PDB entry 5O9M | X-ray diffraction, 1.40 A resolution | chains A and B

Chain A (and B):
Protein: Translationally-controlled tumor protein
Source organism: Homo sapiens
Notes: chain B of this document is another copy of the same molecule, construct and numbering; everything in this record applies to it too
UniProtKB: P13693 (TCTP_HUMAN); numbering as in UniProt (aligned over 1-172)
Amino-acid sequence (180 residues; numbered 1 to 180; the number before each row is that of its first residue):
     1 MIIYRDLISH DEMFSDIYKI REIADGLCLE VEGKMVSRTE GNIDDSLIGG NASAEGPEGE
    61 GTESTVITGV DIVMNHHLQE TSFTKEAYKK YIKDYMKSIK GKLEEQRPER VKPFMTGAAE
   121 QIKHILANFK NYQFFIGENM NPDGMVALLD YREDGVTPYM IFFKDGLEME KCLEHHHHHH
Disordered / not traced: 42-62, 179-180 (chain B: 38-49, 178-180)
Sequence notes: expression tag (173-180)
Curated features (UniProtKB/Swiss-Prot):
  - modified residue (Phosphoserine): Ser-46, Ser-53, Ser-64
What the authors report for this chain:
  - self-association interface (contacts with another copy of this molecule); pairs are residue here / residue on that copy: Met-1/Met-1, Met-1/Ile-3, Met-1/Glu-12, Ile-17/Asn-75, Asn-75/Asn-75 (water-mediated contact), Cys-172/Cys-172 (disulfide), Glu-174/Arg-5, His-175/Glu-170, His-177/His-10, Glu-12, Gly-33, Lys-34, Met-74
  - conformationally variable residues (order/disorder transition): Arg-38 to Gly-49, Asn-42 to Thr-62
  - contacts within the chain: Ile-3/Cys-172

How chain A and chain B interact:
Inter-chain disulfides: Cys-172(A)/Cys-172(B)
Contacting residue pairs - 33 pairs, chain A then chain B:
  Met-1(A) / Ile-3(B)  hydrophobic
  Met-1(A) / Glu-12(B)
  Ile-3(A) / Met-1(B)  hydrophobic
  Ile-3(A) / Cys-172(B)  hydrophobic
  Arg-5(A) / Glu-174(B)  salt bridge
  Arg-5(A) / His-177(B)
  His-10(A) / His-177(B)
  Glu-12(A) / Met-1(B)
  Ile-17(A) / Asn-75(B)
  Ile-17(A) / His-76(B)
  Val-36(A) / Lys-34(B)
  Val-36(A) / Met-35(B)
  Val-36(A) / Val-36(B)  hydrophobic
  Ser-37(A) / Lys-34(B)
  Ser-37(A) / Met-35(B)  hydrogen bond (backbone-backbone)
  Arg-38(A) / Lys-34(B)
  Thr-39(A) / Met-35(B)
  Thr-39(A) / Asp-154(B)
  Thr-39(A) / Thr-157(B)  hydrogen bond
  Ser-64(A) / Asp-154(B)  hydrogen bond
  Met-74(A) / Lys-34(B)
  Asn-75(A) / Ile-17(B)
  Asn-75(A) / Lys-34(B)  hydrogen bond
  Glu-168(A) / His-177(B)  salt bridge
  Met-169(A) / His-175(B)
  Glu-170(A) / Glu-174(B)
  Glu-170(A) / His-175(B)  hydrogen bond (side chain-backbone)
  Glu-170(A) / His-177(B)
  Lys-171(A) / Cys-172(B)
  Cys-172(A) / Ile-3(B)  hydrophobic
  Cys-172(A) / Cys-172(B)  disulfide
  His-175(A) / Glu-170(B)
  His-175(A) / Lys-171(B)  hydrogen bond (side chain-backbone)
Also at the interface, not in a pair above, chain A (23 interface residues in all): Ser-15, Lys-34, Met-35, His-76
Also at the interface, not in a pair above, chain B (22 interface residues in all): Ser-15, Glu-32, Met-74, Val-156, Leu-173
The authors on this interface:
  - specific contacts: Glu-174(B)/Arg-5(A), His-175(B)/Glu-170(A), His-177(B)/His-10(A)

Overview:
The interface between chain A and chain B involves 23 residues on one side and 22 on the other; the contacts
include 1 disulfide bond, 6 hydrogen bonds and 2 salt bridges. Polar pairs include Arg-5(A)/Glu-174(B),
Glu-168(A)/His-177(B) and Thr-39(A)/Thr-157(B). The authors report contacts between Glu-174(B) and Arg-5(A),
His-175(B) and Glu-170(A) and His-177(B) and His-10(A). The paper reports conformational variability at
Arg-38(A) and Asn-42(A); a self-association interface involving Met-1(A), Glu-12(A) and Ile-17(A) among
others.
Chain A and chain B are both Translationally-controlled tumor protein (Homo sapiens); the structure, Crystal
structure of human Histamine-Releasing Factor (HRF/TCTP)containing a disulphide-linked dimer, was determined
by X-ray diffraction together with 5O9K and 5O9L from the same study.
